Entry 8JP7 (electron microscopy, 3.51 A resolution); this record covers chains E and F of the 8 polymer chains in the assembly.

Chain E (and F):
Protein: Protein ERGIC-53
Source organism: Homo sapiens
Notes: chain F of this document is another copy of the same molecule, construct and numbering; everything in this record applies to it too
Reference sequence: P49257 (LMAN1_HUMAN); residues 1-510 here = UniProt positions 1-510
Chain sequence (522 residues; numbered 1 to 522; the number before each row is that of its first residue):
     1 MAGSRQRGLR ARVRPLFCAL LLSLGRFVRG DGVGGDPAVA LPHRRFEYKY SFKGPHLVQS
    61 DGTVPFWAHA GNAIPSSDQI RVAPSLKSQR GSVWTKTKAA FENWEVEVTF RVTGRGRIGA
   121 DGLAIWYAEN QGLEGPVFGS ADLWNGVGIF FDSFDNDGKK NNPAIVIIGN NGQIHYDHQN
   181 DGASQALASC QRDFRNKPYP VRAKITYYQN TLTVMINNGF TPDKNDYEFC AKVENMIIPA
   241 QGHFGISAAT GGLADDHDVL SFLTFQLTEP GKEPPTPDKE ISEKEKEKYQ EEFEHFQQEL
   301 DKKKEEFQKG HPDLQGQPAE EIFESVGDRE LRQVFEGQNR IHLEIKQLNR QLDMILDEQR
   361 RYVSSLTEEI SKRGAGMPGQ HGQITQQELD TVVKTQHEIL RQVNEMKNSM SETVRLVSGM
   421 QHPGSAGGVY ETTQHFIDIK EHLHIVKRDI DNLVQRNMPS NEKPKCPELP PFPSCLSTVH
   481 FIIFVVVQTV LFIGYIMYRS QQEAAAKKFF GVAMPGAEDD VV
Not modelled in the structure: 1-41, 367-522 (chain F: 1-41, 313-323, 366-522)
Disulfides: Cys190-Cys230
Differences from the reference sequence: expression tag (511-522)
Bound ions: Ca2+ site 1: Asp152, Phe154, Asn156, Asp181; Ca2+ site 2: Asp155, Asp157, Asn161, Asn162, Asp181

Interface between chain E and chain F:
Contacting residue pairs (47):
  Ile74(E) with Ile74(F), hydrophobic; Leu86(F), hydrophobic
  Asp78(E) with Lys87(F), salt bridge
  Gln79(E) with Leu86(F)
  Arg81(E) with Ser85(F), hydrogen bond (side chain-backbone); Leu86(F)
  Ser85(E) with Arg81(F), hydrogen bond (backbone-side chain)
  Leu86(E) with Gln79(F)
  Thr113(E) with Arg115(F)
  Arg115(E) with Arg111(F); Thr113(F)
  Glu321(E) with Gly116(F); Arg117(F)
  Ile322(E) with Arg115(F)
  Arg329(E) with Gly114(F); Arg115(F), hydrogen bond (side chain-backbone)
  Glu330(E) with Leu331(F)
  Arg332(E) with Arg117(F)
  Gln333(E) with Asn196(F), hydrogen bond (side chain-backbone); Lys197(F); Pro198(F); Phe220(F)
  Val334(E) with Leu331(F), hydrophobic; Val334(F), hydrophobic; Gln338(F), hydrogen bond (backbone-side chain)
  Glu336(E) with Asp193(F); Lys197(F), salt bridge; Phe220(F)
  Gly337(E) with Phe220(F); Gln338(F)
  Gln338(E) with Gln338(F)
  Arg340(E) with Asn218(F); Gln338(F); His342(F), hydrogen bond
  Glu344(E) with His342(F), salt bridge; Ile345(F)
  Ile345(E) with Ile345(F), hydrophobic
  Leu348(E) with Asn349(F); Leu352(F), hydrophobic
  Gln351(E) with Asn349(F); Leu352(F); Asp353(F)
  Leu352(E) with Leu352(F), hydrophobic
  Met354(E) with Leu356(F), hydrophobic; Arg360(F)
  Glu358(E) with Arg360(F), salt bridge
  Tyr362(E) with Val363(F), hydrophobic
Interface residues without a listed pair, chain E (38 interface residues in all): Ser76, Arg111, Arg117, Lys197, Asp256, Asp258, Gln317, Glu324, Ile341, Ile355, Gln359
Interface residues without a listed pair, chain F (38 interface residues in all): Ser76, Gly252, Asp256, Gly327, Asp328, Phe335, Ile341, Ile355, Gln359

Overview:
The chain E/chain F interface involves 38 residues from each chain, with 6 hydrogen bonds and 4 salt bridges.
Polar pairs include Asp78(E)-Lys87(F), Glu336(E)-Lys197(F) and Glu344(E)-His342(F). Asp152(E), Phe154(E),
Asn156(E) and Asp181(E) form the Ca2+ site 1.
Chain E and chain F are both Protein ERGIC-53 (Homo sapiens); the structure, Cryo-EM structure of the head
region of full-length ERGIC-53 with MCFD2 (Substate B), was determined by electron microscopy (same
publication as 8JP4, 8JP5, 8JP6, 8JP8, 8JP9 and 8JPG).
